PDB entry 5EXD | X-ray diffraction, 2.50 A resolution | chains A and E of the 6 polymer chains in the assembly

# Chain A
Protein: Oxalate oxidoreductase subunit alpha
Source organism: Moorella thermoacetica (strain ATCC 39073)
Notes: EC 1.2.7.10
UniProtKB: Q2RI41 (OORA_MOOTA); residues 1-395 here = UniProt positions 1-395
Chain sequence (395 residues; each row starts with the number of its first residue):
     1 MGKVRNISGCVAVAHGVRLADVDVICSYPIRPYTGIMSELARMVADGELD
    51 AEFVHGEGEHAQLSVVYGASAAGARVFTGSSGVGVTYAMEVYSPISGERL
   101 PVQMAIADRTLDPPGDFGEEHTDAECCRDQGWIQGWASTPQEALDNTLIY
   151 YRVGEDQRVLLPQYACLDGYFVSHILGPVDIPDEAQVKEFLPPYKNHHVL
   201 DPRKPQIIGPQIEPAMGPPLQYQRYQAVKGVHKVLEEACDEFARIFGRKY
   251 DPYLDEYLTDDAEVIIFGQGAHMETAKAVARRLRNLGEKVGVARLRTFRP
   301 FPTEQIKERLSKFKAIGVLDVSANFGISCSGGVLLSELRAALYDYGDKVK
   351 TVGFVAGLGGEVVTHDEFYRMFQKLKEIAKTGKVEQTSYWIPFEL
Not modelled in the structure: 1
From the paper describing this entry:
  - binding site for the ligand O2T: Arg31, Arg109, Asp116
  - conformationally variable residues (loop rearrangement, side-chain flip): Ala107 to His121
  - catalytic residues: Arg31, Asp116 (proposed by the authors, not directly observed)

# Chain E
Protein: Oxalate oxidoreductase subunit delta
Source organism: Moorella thermoacetica (strain ATCC 39073)
Notes: EC 1.2.7.10
UniProtKB: Q2RI40 (OORD_MOOTA); residues 1-315 here = UniProt positions 1-315
Chain sequence (315 residues; numbered 1 to 315; the number before each row is that of its first residue):
     1 MSTKDLFAEPNLKQITVWARGVVMNKDARDIVVALTEAAAKEGKYVQAWE
    51 NYVDLPDRIYVPVRAYARISSDPIESKYIYENETPDIVVLVEESLIKGVP
   101 ILKGIRPGSTLVVNTKRSIDTILEFLGDTGNLAQIVTVDANSMAEAVMTL
   151 SGAEGATDATGIGAGIAAPIAGAVVKATGIVDVENLAAVVKNPAAMRRGY
   201 AEAQVRQLPPHEAVEEAAVSATELLRQMPFAGTVPSPVTENEGMVTGNWR
   251 IQRPIIDREACTECYTCWIYCPDSCITRTEEGPVFNMKYCKGCGLCTAVC
   301 PSGALTNVPELDFKD
Not modelled in the structure: 1-5, 40-43, 211-221
Swiss-Prot annotation at these positions:
  - binding site ([4Fe-4S] cluster): Cys261, Cys264, Cys267, Cys271, Cys290, Cys293, Cys296, Cys300

# Chain A / chain E interface
Pairs across the interface (33):
  Gly97(A) - Ala231(E)
  Glu98(A) - Ala231(E)
  Arg99(A) - Phe230(E)
  Arg99(A) - Ala231(E)
  Leu160(A) - Phe230(E)  hydrophobic
  Asn196(A) - Phe230(E)
  His197(A) - Phe230(E)
  His198(A) - Phe230(E)
  His198(A) - Thr233(E)  hydrogen bond
  Pro205(A) - Ser236(E)  hydrogen bond (backbone-backbone)
  Gln206(A) - Val234(E)
  Gln206(A) - Ser236(E)
  Ile207(A) - Thr233(E)
  Ile207(A) - Val234(E)  hydrogen bond (backbone-backbone)
  Ile207(A) - Pro235(E)
  Ile207(A) - Ser236(E)
  Ile207(A) - Pro237(E)
  Pro210(A) - Gly232(E)
  Ala215(A) - Leu224(E)
  Met216(A) - Leu224(E)
  Met216(A) - Gln227(E)
  Met216(A) - Met228(E)
  Pro219(A) - Leu224(E)
  Pro219(A) - Leu225(E)
  Pro219(A) - Met228(E)  hydrophobic
  Leu220(A) - Met228(E)  hydrophobic
  Leu220(A) - Ala231(E)
  Leu220(A) - Gly232(E)
  Tyr222(A) - Leu225(E)  hydrophobic
  Gln223(A) - Met228(E)  hydrogen bond (side chain-backbone)
  Gln223(A) - Pro229(E)  hydrogen bond (side chain-backbone)
  Gln223(A) - Phe230(E)
  Gln223(A) - Ala231(E)  hydrogen bond (side chain-backbone)
Interface residues without a listed pair, chain A (20 interface residues in all): Ile208, Gly209, Pro214
Interface residues without a listed pair, chain E (14 interface residues in all): Val53

# Summary
Chain A and chain E form an interface of 20 and 14 residues respectively, with 6 hydrogen bonds. Among the
polar pairs are His198(A)-Thr233(E), Gln223(A)-Met228(E) and Gln223(A)-Pro229(E). From the paper: catalytic
residues Arg31(A) and Asp116(A); a binding site for the ligand O2T at Arg31(A), Arg109(A) and Asp116(A).
Chain A is Oxalate oxidoreductase subunit alpha and chain E is Oxalate oxidoreductase subunit delta, both from
Moorella thermoacetica (strain ATCC 39073); the structure, Crystal structure of oxalate oxidoreductase from
Moorella thermoacetica bound with carboxy-di-oxido-methyl-TPP (COOM-TPP) intermediate, was determined by X-ray
diffraction together with 5EXE from the same study.
